PDB entry 4EBC | X-ray diffraction, 2.90 A resolution | chains A and P of the 3 polymer chains in the assembly

== Chain A ==
Name: DNA polymerase iota
Source organism: Homo sapiens
Notes: EC 2.7.7.7
UniProtKB: Q9UNA4 (POLI_HUMAN); residues 1-420 here correspond to UniProt positions 26-445 (UniProt number = residue number + 25)
Sequence (420 residues; row label = number of the first residue in the row):
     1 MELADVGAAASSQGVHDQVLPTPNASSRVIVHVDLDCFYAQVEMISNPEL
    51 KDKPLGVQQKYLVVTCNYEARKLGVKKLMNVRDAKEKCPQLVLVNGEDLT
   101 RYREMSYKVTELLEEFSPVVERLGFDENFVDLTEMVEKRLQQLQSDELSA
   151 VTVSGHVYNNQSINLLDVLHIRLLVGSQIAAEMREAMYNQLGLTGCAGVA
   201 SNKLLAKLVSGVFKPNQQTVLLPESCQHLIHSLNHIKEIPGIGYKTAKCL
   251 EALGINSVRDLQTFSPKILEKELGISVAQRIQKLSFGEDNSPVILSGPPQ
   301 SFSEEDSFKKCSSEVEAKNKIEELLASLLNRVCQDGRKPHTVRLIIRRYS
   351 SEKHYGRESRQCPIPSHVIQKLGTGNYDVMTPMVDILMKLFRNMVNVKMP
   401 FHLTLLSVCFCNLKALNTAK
Not modelled in the structure: 1-25, 336, 350-355, 372-377, 415-420
Metal / ion sites: Ca2+ site 1: Asp34, Leu35, Asp126 (together with 0OH); Ca2+ site 2: Asp34, Glu127 (together with 0OH); Ca2+ site 3 near Lys237 (its only coordinating residue here)
Residues lining bound ligands: 0OH (North-methanocarba-2'-deoxyadenosine triphosphate): Asp34, Leu35, Asp36, Cys37, Phe38, Tyr39, Gln59, Val64, Thr65, Tyr68, Arg71, Lys77, Leu78, Phe125, Asp126, Glu127, Lys214
Swiss-Prot annotation at these positions:
  - active site: Glu127 (Proton acceptor)
  - binding site (Mg(2+)): Asp34, Leu35, Asp126
  - binding site (Mn(2+)): Asp34, Leu35, Asp126
  - binding site (a 2'-deoxyribonucleoside 5'-triphosphate): Tyr39, Arg71
What the authors report for this chain:
  - binding site for the 9-nt DNA strand: Tyr61

== Chain P ==
Molecule: 7-nt DNA strand
Sequence (7 nucleotides; each row starts with the number of its first residue):
     1 AGGACCC
Modified residues: DOC (2',3'-dideoxycytidine-5'-monophosphate) at position 7

== Interface between chain A and chain P ==
Contacting residue pairs - 19 pairs, chain A then chain P:
  Glu127(A) - DOC_7(P)  sugar contact
  Lys207(A) - DC6(P)  phosphate contact
  Lys207(A) - DOC_7(P)  salt bridge to the phosphate
  Gly241(A) - DC5(P)  sugar contact
  Gly241(A) - DC6(P)  hydrogen bond to the phosphate
  Ile242(A) - DC6(P)  phosphate contact
  Gly243(A) - DC5(P)  hydrogen bond to the phosphate
  Gly243(A) - DC6(P)  phosphate contact
  Tyr244(A) - DC5(P)  phosphate contact
  Lys245(A) - DA4(P)  salt bridge to the phosphate
  Lys245(A) - DC5(P)  hydrogen bond to the phosphate
  Thr246(A) - DA4(P)  phosphate contact
  Thr246(A) - DC5(P)  hydrogen bond to the phosphate
  Glu358(A) - DG2(P)  phosphate contact
  Ser359(A) - DA1(P)  phosphate contact
  Ser359(A) - DG2(P)  hydrogen bond to the phosphate
  Arg360(A) - DA1(P)  phosphate contact
  Arg360(A) - DG2(P)  salt bridge to the phosphate
  Gln361(A) - DA1(P)  hydrogen bond to the phosphate
Other interface residues (no listed pair), chain A (17 interface residues in all): Leu123, Asp126, Ile239, Pro240, Arg343

== Summary ==
17 residues of chain A and 6 residues of chain P are in contact, with 6 hydrogen bonds and 3 salt bridges.
Polar contacts include Gly241(A)-DC6(P), Gly243(A)-DC5(P) and Lys245(A)-DC5(P). Chain A binds compound 0OH.
The paper reports a binding site for the 9-nt DNA strand at Tyr61(A).
Chain A is DNA polymerase iota (Homo sapiens) and chain P is a 7-nt DNA strand; the structure,
Conformationally Restrained North-methanocarba-2'-deoxyadenosine Corrects the Error-Prone Nature of Human DNA
Polymerase Iota, was determined by X-ray diffraction together with 4EBD and 4EBE from the same study.
